PDB entry 1CA6 | X-ray diffraction, 2.20 A resolution | chains C and A of the 3 polymer chains in the assembly

Chain C:
Molecule: 8-nt DNA strand
Sequence (8 nucleotides; row label = number of the first residue in the row):
   109 GTGATCGC

Chain A:
Name: Chromosomal protein SAC7D
From: Sulfolobus acidocaldarius
Reference sequence: P13123 (DN71_SULAC); residues 2-66 here correspond to UniProt positions 1-65 (UniProt number = residue number - 1)
Amino-acid sequence (66 residues; row label = number of the first residue in the row):
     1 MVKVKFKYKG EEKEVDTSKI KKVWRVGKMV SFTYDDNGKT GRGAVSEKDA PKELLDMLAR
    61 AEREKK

Chain C / chain A interface:
Contacting residue pairs (15):
  DA112(C) - Arg42(A)  base contact
  DT113(C) - Tyr8(A)  sugar contact
  DT113(C) - Lys9(A)  sugar contact
  DC114(C) - Lys7(A)  sugar contact
  DC114(C) - Tyr8(A)  sugar contact
  DC114(C) - Lys9(A)  hydrogen bond to the phosphate
  DC114(C) - Met29(A)  base contact
  DC114(C) - Ser31(A)  base contact
  DC114(C) - Ala44(A)  sugar contact
  DG115(C) - Lys7(A)  salt bridge to the phosphate
  DG115(C) - Val26(A)  hydrogen bond to the base
  DG115(C) - Met29(A)  sugar contact
  DG115(C) - Ser46(A)  hydrogen bond to the phosphate
  DC116(C) - Ser46(A)  hydrogen bond to the phosphate
  DC116(C) - Lys48(A)  phosphate contact
Also at the interface, not in a pair above, chain A (14 interface residues in all): Gly10, Gly27, Lys28, Val45

Overview:
The interface between chain C and chain A involves 5 residues on one side and 14 on the other; the contacts
include 4 hydrogen bonds and 1 salt bridge. Among the polar pairs are DG115(C)-Val26(A), DC114(C)-Lys9(A) and
DG115(C)-Ser46(A).
Chain C is an 8-nt DNA strand and chain A is Chromosomal protein SAC7D (Sulfolobus acidocaldarius); the
structure, Intercalation site of hyperthermophile chromosomal protein SSO7D/SAC7D bound to DNA, was determined
by X-ray diffraction (same publication as 1C8C and 1CA5).
